Entry 7U51 (electron microscopy, 3.10 A resolution); this record covers chains B and J of the 10 polymer chains in the assembly.

[Chain B]
Name: Histone H4
From: Homo sapiens
Reference sequence: P62805 (H4_HUMAN); residues 1-102 here correspond to UniProt positions 2-103 (UniProt number = residue number + 1)
Sequence (102 residues; each row starts with the number of its first residue):
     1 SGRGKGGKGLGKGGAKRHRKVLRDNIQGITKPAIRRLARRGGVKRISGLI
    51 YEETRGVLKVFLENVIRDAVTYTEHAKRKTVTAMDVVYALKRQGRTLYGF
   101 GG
Not modelled in the structure: 1-23, 102
UniProt features mapped onto this chain:
  - DNA-binding region: Lys16 to Lys20
  - modified residue: Ser1 (N-acetylserine), Arg3 (Asymmetric dimethylarginine), Lys5 (N6-(2-hydroxyisobutyryl)lysine), Lys8 (N6-(2-hydroxyisobutyryl)lysine), Lys12 (N6-(2-hydroxyisobutyryl)lysine), Lys16 (N6-(2-hydroxyisobutyryl)lysine), Lys20 (N6,N6,N6-trimethyllysine), Lys31 (N6-(2-hydroxyisobutyryl)lysine), Lys44 (N6-(2-hydroxyisobutyryl)lysine), Ser47 (Phosphoserine), Tyr51 (Phosphotyrosine), Lys59 (N6-(2-hydroxyisobutyryl)lysine), Lys77 (N6-(2-hydroxyisobutyryl)lysine), Lys79 (N6-(2-hydroxyisobutyryl)lysine), Thr80 (Phosphothreonine), Tyr88 (Phosphotyrosine), Lys91 (N6-(2-hydroxyisobutyryl)lysine)
  - cross-link (Glycyl lysine isopeptide (Lys-Gly)): Lys12 (interchain with G-Cter in SUMO2), Lys20 (interchain with G-Cter in SUMO2), Lys31 (interchain with G-Cter in SUMO2), Lys59 (interchain with G-Cter in SUMO2), Lys79 (interchain with G-Cter in SUMO2), Lys91 (interchain with G-Cter in SUMO2)

[Chain J]
Molecule: 147-nt DNA strand
Sequence (147 nucleotides; each row starts with the number of its first residue):
     1 ATCGGATGTATATATCTGACACGTGCCTGGAGACTAGGGAGTAATCCCCT
    51 TGGCGGTTAAAACGCGGGGGACAGCGCGTACGTGCGTTTAAGCGGTGCTA
   101 GAGCTGTCTACGACCAATTGAGCGGCCTCGGCACCGGGATTCTCGAT
Not modelled in the structure: 1, 147

[Interface between chain B and chain J]
Pairs across the interface (13):
  Arg35(B) - DG82(J)  salt bridge to the phosphate
  Arg39(B) - DG82(J)  sugar contact
  Arg45(B) - DC81(J)  sugar contact
  Arg45(B) - DG82(J)  phosphate contact
  Ile46(B) - DC81(J)  sugar contact
  Ile46(B) - DG82(J)  hydrogen bond to the phosphate
  Ser47(B) - DC81(J)  hydrogen bond to the phosphate
  Gly48(B) - DC81(J)  hydrogen bond to the phosphate
  Arg78(B) - DA102(J)  phosphate contact
  Arg78(B) - DG103(J)  phosphate contact
  Lys79(B) - DG101(J)  phosphate contact
  Lys79(B) - DA102(J)  hydrogen bond to the phosphate
  Thr80(B) - DA102(J)  hydrogen bond to the phosphate
Other interface residues (no listed pair), chain B (11 interface residues in all): Lys44, Lys77

[Overview]
Chain B and chain J form an interface of 11 and 5 residues respectively; the contacts include 5 hydrogen bonds
and 1 salt bridge. Polar pairs include Ile46(B)-DG82(J), Ser47(B)-DC81(J) and Gly48(B)-DC81(J). From UniProt:
a DNA-binding region on chain B.
Here chain B is Histone H4 (Homo sapiens) and chain J is a 147-nt DNA strand. Entry 7U51 (Nucleosome core
particle with AP-site at SHL-6) was determined by electron microscopy, deposited together with 7U50, 7U52 and
7U53.
